1G1U - chains B and D of the 4 polymer chains in the assembly; structure by X-ray diffraction, 2.50 A resolution.

== Chain B (and D) ==
Name: Retinoic acid receptor rxr-alpha
From: Homo sapiens
Notes: fragment: ligand binding domain (residues 225 - 462); chain D of this document is another copy of the same molecule, construct and numbering; everything in this record applies to it too
Reference sequence: P19793 (RXRA_HUMAN); numbering as in UniProt (aligned over 225-462)
Chain sequence (238 residues; numbered 225 to 462; the number before each row is that of its first residue):
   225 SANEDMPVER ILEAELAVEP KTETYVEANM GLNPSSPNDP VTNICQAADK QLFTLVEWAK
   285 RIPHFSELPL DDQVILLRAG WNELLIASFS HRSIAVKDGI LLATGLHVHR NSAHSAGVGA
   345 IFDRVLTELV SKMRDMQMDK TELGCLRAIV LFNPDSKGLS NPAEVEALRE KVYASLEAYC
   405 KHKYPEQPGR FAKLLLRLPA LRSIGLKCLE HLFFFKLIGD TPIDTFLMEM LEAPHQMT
Disordered / not traced: 225-230, 460-462
UniProt features mapped onto this chain:
  - region: Arg348 to Gly368 (Required for nuclear export)
  - binding site (9-cis-retinoate): Arg316, Ala327
  - binding site (all-trans-retinoate): Arg316, Ala327
  - modified residue (Phosphoserine): Ser259, Ser260
  - mutagenesis: Val280 (V280A: Abolished ubiquitination and degradation by UBR5), Glu352 to Thr462 (No impact on acetylation by EP300), Met357 to Met360 (Abolishes nuclear export), Leu418 to Leu430 (Abolishes nuclear localization), Glu434 (E434N/Q/K/A: As a heterodimer with NR1H4, impairs interaction with coactivator NCOA1. Impairs transcriptional activity)
What the authors report for this chain:
  - self-association interface (contacts with another copy of this molecule); pairs are residue here / residue on that copy: Val265-Ala272 (hydrophobic contact), Cys269-Cys269, Asp359, Leu436, Leu451, Met454

== Chain B / chain D interface ==
Inter-chain disulfides: Cys269(B)-Cys269(D)
Residue-residue contacts (49; chain B residue first):
  Pro264(B) - Asp273(D)
  Pro264(B) - Leu276(D)  hydrophobic
  Val265(B) - Cys269(D)
  Val265(B) - Ala272(D)  hydrophobic
  Val265(B) - Asp273(D)  hydrogen bond (backbone-side chain)
  Thr266(B) - Cys269(D)
  Thr266(B) - Asp273(D)  hydrogen bond
  Cys269(B) - Cys269(D)  disulfide
  Asp273(B) - Met454(D)
  Leu276(B) - Phe450(D)  hydrophobic
  Phe277(B) - Met454(D)  hydrophobic
  Phe277(B) - Ala457(D)  hydrophobic
  Val280(B) - Met454(D)  hydrophobic
  Val280(B) - Leu455(D)  hydrophobic
  Lys284(B) - Met454(D)  hydrogen bond (side chain-backbone)
  Lys284(B) - Leu455(D)
  Lys284(B) - Ala457(D)  hydrogen bond (side chain-backbone)
  Lys284(B) - His459(D)
  Leu294(B) - Met452(D)  hydrophobic
  Asp295(B) - Met452(D)
  Gln297(B) - Leu455(D)
  Val298(B) - Asp448(D)
  Val298(B) - Leu451(D)  hydrophobic
  Val298(B) - Met452(D)  hydrophobic
  Val298(B) - Leu455(D)  hydrophobic
  Leu301(B) - Leu455(D)  hydrophobic
  Arg302(B) - Asp444(D)  hydrogen bond (side chain-backbone)
  Arg302(B) - Ile447(D)
  Arg302(B) - Asp448(D)  salt bridge
  Arg302(B) - Leu451(D)
  Leu436(B) - Leu433(D)  hydrophobic
  Asp444(B) - Arg302(D)  salt bridge
  Ile447(B) - Arg302(D)
  Asp448(B) - Val298(D)
  Asp448(B) - Arg302(D)  salt bridge
  Phe450(B) - Leu276(D)  hydrophobic
  Leu451(B) - Val298(D)  hydrophobic
  Met452(B) - Leu294(D)  hydrophobic
  Met452(B) - Val298(D)  hydrophobic
  Met454(B) - Phe277(D)  hydrophobic
  Met454(B) - Val280(D)  hydrophobic
  Met454(B) - Lys284(D)  hydrogen bond (backbone-side chain)
  Leu455(B) - Val280(D)  hydrophobic
  Leu455(B) - Lys284(D)
  Leu455(B) - Leu294(D)  hydrophobic
  Leu455(B) - Gln297(D)
  Leu455(B) - Val298(D)  hydrophobic
  Ala457(B) - Lys284(D)  hydrogen bond (backbone-side chain)
  His459(B) - Lys284(D)
Also at the interface, not in a pair above, chain B (29 interface residues in all): Asp263, Phe289, Pro458
Also at the interface, not in a pair above, chain D (28 interface residues in all): Gln270, Glu281, Phe289, Leu301, Glu456, Pro458

== In short ==
29 residues of chain B and 28 residues of chain D are in contact; the contacts include 1 disulfide bond, 7
hydrogen bonds and 3 salt bridges. Among the polar pairs are Arg302(B)-Asp448(D), Asp444(B)-Arg302(D) and
Val265(B)-Asp273(D). The paper reports a self-association interface involving Val265(B), Cys269(B) and
Ala272(B) among others.
Chain B and chain D are both Retinoic acid receptor rxr-alpha (Homo sapiens); the structure, The 2.5 angstrom
resolution crystal structure of the rxralpha ligand binding domain in tetramer in the ..., was determined by
X-ray diffraction, deposited together with 1G5Y.
